Entry 9G9N (X-ray diffraction, 2.80 A resolution); this record covers chains A and B of the 3 polymer chains in the assembly.

== Chain A ==
Protein: Lipid III flippase
From: Escherichia coli
UniProt: P0AAA7 (WZXE_ECOLI); numbering as in UniProt (aligned over 2-416)
Sequence (425 residues; row label = number of the first residue in the row; numbering starts at 0):
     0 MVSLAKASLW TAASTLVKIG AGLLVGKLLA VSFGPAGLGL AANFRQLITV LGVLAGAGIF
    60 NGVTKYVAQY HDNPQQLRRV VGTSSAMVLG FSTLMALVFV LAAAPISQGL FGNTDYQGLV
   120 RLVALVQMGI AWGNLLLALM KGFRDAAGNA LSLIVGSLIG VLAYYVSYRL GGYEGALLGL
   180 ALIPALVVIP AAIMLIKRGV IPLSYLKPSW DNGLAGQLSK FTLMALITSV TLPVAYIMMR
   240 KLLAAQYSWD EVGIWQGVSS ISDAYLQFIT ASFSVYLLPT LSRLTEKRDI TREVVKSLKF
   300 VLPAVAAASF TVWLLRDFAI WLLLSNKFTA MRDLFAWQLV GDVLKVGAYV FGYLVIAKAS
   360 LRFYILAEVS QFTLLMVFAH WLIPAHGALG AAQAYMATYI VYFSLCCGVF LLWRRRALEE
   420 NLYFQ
Not modelled in the structure: 0-5, 417-424
Differences from the reference sequence: initiating methionine (0); cloning artifact (1); expression tag (417-424)
Reported in the primary citation:
  - conformationally variable residues (domain motion, helix shift): Gly19, Arg44, Arg143, Asn211, Arg239, Arg282

== Chain B ==
Protein: NB10 Nanobody
From: Lama glama
Notes: antibody fragment or engineered binder
Sequence (140 residues; numbered -1 to 138; the number before each row is that of its first residue; numbers below 1 keep their minus sign (Met-1 is residue -1)):
    -1 MAQVQLVESG GGLVQAGGSL GLSCAASGRT FSNYVMAWFR QAPGKEREFV ARISESRGTT
    59 DYADSVKGRF TISRDNAKNT IYLQMNSLNP GDTAVYSCAA TLPAWTGIIG GRRPGNYPYW
   119 GQGTQVTVSS HHHHHHEPEA
Not modelled in the structure: -1, 128-138
Disulfide bonds: Cys22-Cys96

== Interface between chain A and chain B ==
Contacting residue pairs - 30 pairs, chain A then chain B:
  Ser31(A) - Ala102(B)
  Phe32(A) - Ala102(B)
  Phe32(A) - Trp103(B)
  Ala35(A) - Trp103(B)  hydrophobic
  Ala35(A) - Tyr117(B)
  Gly36(A) - Trp103(B)
  Asp114(A) - Arg45(B)  salt bridge
  Asp114(A) - Arg111(B)
  Asp114(A) - Pro112(B)
  Asp114(A) - Gly113(B)
  Asp114(A) - Trp118(B)
  Tyr115(A) - Gly113(B)  hydrogen bond (side chain-backbone)
  Gln116(A) - Glu44(B)  hydrogen bond
  Arg168(A) - Gly105(B)
  Arg168(A) - Ile106(B)  hydrogen bond (backbone-backbone)
  Leu169(A) - Ile106(B)  hydrogen bond (backbone-backbone)
  Leu169(A) - Ile107(B)  hydrogen bond (backbone-backbone)
  Leu169(A) - Gly108(B)
  Gly170(A) - Asn114(B)  hydrogen bond (backbone-side chain)
  Gly171(A) - Trp103(B)
  Gly171(A) - Thr104(B)
  Gly171(A) - Gly105(B)
  Tyr172(A) - Trp103(B)  hydrogen bond (backbone-backbone)
  Tyr172(A) - Gly113(B)
  Tyr172(A) - Asn114(B)
  Glu173(A) - Arg111(B)  salt bridge
  Glu173(A) - Gly113(B)
  Glu173(A) - Asn114(B)  hydrogen bond (backbone-side chain)
  Ser247(A) - Ala0(B)
  Asp249(A) - Tyr117(B)  hydrogen bond
Also at the interface, not in a pair above, chain A (18 interface residues in all): Leu39, Gly117, Tyr167
Also at the interface, not in a pair above, chain B (18 interface residues in all): Gln1, Pro116

== Summary ==
Chain A and chain B each contribute 18 residues to their interface; the contacts include 9 hydrogen bonds and
2 salt bridges. Among the polar pairs are Asp114(A)-Arg45(B), Glu173(A)-Arg111(B) and Tyr115(A)-Gly113(B). The
paper reports conformational variability at Gly19(A), Arg44(A) and Arg143(A) among others.
Here chain A is Lipid III flippase (Escherichia coli) and chain B is NB10 Nanobody (Lama glama). Entry 9G9N
(Lipid III flippase WzxE with NB10 and NB7 nanobodies in inward-facing conformation - crystal 1) was
determined by X-ray diffraction (same publication as 9G95, 9G97, 9G9M, 9G9O and 9G9P).
